1CX2 - chains A and B; structure by X-ray diffraction, 3.00 A resolution.

# Chain A (and B)
Name: Cyclooxygenase-2
From: Mus musculus
Notes: EC 1.14.99.1; chain B of this document is another copy of the same molecule, construct and numbering; everything in this record applies to it too
UniProtKB: Q05769 (PGH2_MOUSE); the construct lacks a stretch of the UniProt sequence, so the offset changes along the chain: 33-105 = UniProt 18-90; 106-618 = UniProt 92-604
Sequence (587 residues; each row starts with the number of its first residue):
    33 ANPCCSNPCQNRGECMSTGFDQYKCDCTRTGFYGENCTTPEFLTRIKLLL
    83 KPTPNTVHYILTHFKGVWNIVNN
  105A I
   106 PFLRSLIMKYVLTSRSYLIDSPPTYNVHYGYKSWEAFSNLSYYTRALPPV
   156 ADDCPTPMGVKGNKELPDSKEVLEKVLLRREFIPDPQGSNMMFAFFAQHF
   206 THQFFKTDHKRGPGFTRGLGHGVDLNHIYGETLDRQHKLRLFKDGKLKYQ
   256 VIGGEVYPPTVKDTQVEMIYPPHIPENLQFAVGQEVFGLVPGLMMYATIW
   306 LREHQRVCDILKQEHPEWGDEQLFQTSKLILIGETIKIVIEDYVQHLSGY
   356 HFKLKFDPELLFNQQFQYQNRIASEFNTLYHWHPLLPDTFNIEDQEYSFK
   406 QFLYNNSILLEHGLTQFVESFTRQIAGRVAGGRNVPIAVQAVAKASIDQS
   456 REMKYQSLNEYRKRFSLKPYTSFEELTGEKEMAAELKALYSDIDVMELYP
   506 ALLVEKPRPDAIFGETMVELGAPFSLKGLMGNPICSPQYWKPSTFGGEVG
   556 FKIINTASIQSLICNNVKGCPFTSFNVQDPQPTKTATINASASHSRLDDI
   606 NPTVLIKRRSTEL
Unresolved in the structure: 584-618
Construct notes: conflict Gln310 (Asn296 in Q05769), Lys333 (Arg319 in Q05769)
Cystine bridges: Cys36-Cys47, Cys37-Cys159, Cys41-Cys57, Cys59-Cys69, Cys569-Cys575
Glycans and other covalent adducts: N-acetylglucosamine (NAG) linked to Asn68, Asn144, Asn410
Ion coordination: heme Fe near His388 (its only coordinating residue here)
Ligand contacts:
  - heme (HEM): Tyr148, Ala199, Phe200, Ala202, Gln203, Thr206, His207, Phe210, Lys211, Thr212, His214, Val295, Asn382, Tyr385, His386, Trp387, His388, Leu390, Leu391, Phe395, Leu408, Val444, Val447, Ala450, Gln454
  - S58 (1-phenylsulfonamide-3-trifluoromethyl-5-parabromophenylpyrazole): His90, Arg120, Gln192, Val349, Leu352, Ser353, Tyr355, Leu359, Phe381, Leu384, Tyr385, Trp387, Arg513, Ala516, Ile517, Phe518, Met522, Val523, Gly526, Ala527, Ser530, Leu531
Curated features (UniProtKB/Swiss-Prot):
  - active site: His207 (Proton acceptor), Tyr385 (For cyclooxygenase activity)
  - binding site (substrate): Arg120, Tyr355
  - binding site (heme b): His388
  - site: Ser530 (Aspirin-acetylated serine), Asn606 (Not glycosylated)
  - modified residue: Cys540 (S-nitrosocysteine), Ser579 (O-acetylserine)
  - glycosylation (N-linked (GlcNAc...) asparagine): Asn68, Asn144, Asn410, Asn594

# Chain A / chain B interface
Residue-residue contacts (96; chain A residue first):
  Glu46(A) - Lys546(B)  salt bridge
  Met48(A) - Trp323(B)
  Met48(A) - Gln327(B)
  Ser49(A) - His320(B)
  Ser49(A) - Glu322(B)
  Ser49(A) - Trp323(B)
  Thr50(A) - Glu322(B)
  Gly51(A) - Glu322(B)  hydrogen bond (backbone-side chain)
  Phe52(A) - Pro321(B)
  Phe52(A) - Glu322(B)
  Asp58(A) - Lys546(B)
  Asp58(A) - Pro547(B)
  Asp58(A) - Ser548(B)  hydrogen bond
  Thr60(A) - Lys546(B)  hydrogen bond (backbone-side chain)
  Arg61(A) - Glu364(B)  salt bridge
  Arg61(A) - Phe367(B)
  Arg61(A) - Pro542(B)  hydrogen bond (side chain-backbone)
  Arg61(A) - Trp545(B)  hydrogen bond (side chain-backbone)
  Ser126(A) - Gln543(B)
  Pro127(A) - Tyr373(B)
  Pro127(A) - Gln543(B)  hydrogen bond (backbone-side chain)
  Pro127(A) - Tyr544(B)
  Pro128(A) - Tyr544(B)  hydrogen bond (backbone-side chain)
  Thr129(A) - Tyr544(B)
  Tyr134(A) - Glu326(B)  hydrogen bond
  Tyr134(A) - Gln330(B)
  Tyr136(A) - Glu326(B)  hydrogen bond (side chain-backbone)
  Tyr136(A) - Gln327(B)
  Lys137(A) - Gln543(B)  hydrogen bond (side chain-backbone)
  Lys137(A) - Tyr544(B)
  Lys137(A) - Lys546(B)
  Lys137(A) - Thr549(B)
  Ser138(A) - Gln330(B)  hydrogen bond
  Trp139(A) - Asp229(B)
  Trp139(A) - Gln330(B)
  Trp139(A) - Lys333(B)
  Trp139(A) - Ile337(B)  hydrophobic
  Trp139(A) - Asn537(B)
  Trp139(A) - Pro538(B)  hydrophobic
  Glu140(A) - Gln330(B)  hydrogen bond (backbone-side chain)
  Phe142(A) - Pro538(B)  hydrophobic
  Phe142(A) - Tyr544(B)
  Asp229(A) - Trp139(B)
  His320(A) - Ser49(B)
  Pro321(A) - Phe52(B)
  Glu322(A) - Ser49(B)
  Glu322(A) - Thr50(B)
  Glu322(A) - Gly51(B)  hydrogen bond (side chain-backbone)
  Glu322(A) - Phe52(B)
  Trp323(A) - Met48(B)
  Trp323(A) - Ser49(B)  hydrogen bond
  Glu326(A) - Tyr134(B)  hydrogen bond
  Glu326(A) - Tyr136(B)  hydrogen bond (backbone-side chain)
  Gln327(A) - Met48(B)
  Gln327(A) - Tyr136(B)
  Gln330(A) - Tyr134(B)
  Gln330(A) - Ser138(B)  hydrogen bond
  Gln330(A) - Trp139(B)  hydrogen bond (side chain-backbone)
  Gln330(A) - Glu140(B)
  Lys333(A) - Trp139(B)
  Ile337(A) - Trp139(B)  hydrophobic
  Glu364(A) - Arg61(B)  salt bridge
  Phe367(A) - Arg61(B)
  Phe367(A) - Gln370(B)  hydrogen bond (backbone-side chain)
  Asn368(A) - Gln370(B)
  Gln369(A) - Gln370(B)  hydrogen bond (backbone-side chain)
  Gln370(A) - Phe367(B)  hydrogen bond (side chain-backbone)
  Gln370(A) - Asn368(B)
  Gln370(A) - Gln369(B)  hydrogen bond (side chain-backbone)
  Phe371(A) - Gln372(B)  hydrogen bond (backbone-side chain)
  Gln372(A) - Phe371(B)  hydrogen bond (side chain-backbone)
  Gln372(A) - Gln372(B)
  Gln372(A) - Tyr373(B)  hydrogen bond (side chain-backbone)
  Tyr373(A) - Pro127(B)
  Tyr373(A) - Gln372(B)  hydrogen bond (backbone-side chain)
  Tyr373(A) - Gln374(B)
  Gln374(A) - Tyr373(B)
  Asn537(A) - Trp139(B)
  Pro538(A) - Trp139(B)  hydrophobic
  Pro538(A) - Phe142(B)  hydrophobic
  Pro542(A) - Arg61(B)  hydrogen bond (backbone-side chain)
  Gln543(A) - Ser126(B)
  Gln543(A) - Pro127(B)  hydrogen bond (side chain-backbone)
  Gln543(A) - Lys137(B)  hydrogen bond (backbone-side chain)
  Tyr544(A) - Pro127(B)
  Tyr544(A) - Pro128(B)  hydrogen bond (side chain-backbone)
  Tyr544(A) - Thr129(B)
  Tyr544(A) - Phe142(B)
  Trp545(A) - Arg61(B)  hydrogen bond (backbone-side chain)
  Lys546(A) - Glu46(B)  salt bridge
  Lys546(A) - Asp58(B)
  Lys546(A) - Thr60(B)  hydrogen bond (side chain-backbone)
  Lys546(A) - Lys137(B)
  Pro547(A) - Asp58(B)
  Ser548(A) - Asp58(B)  hydrogen bond
  Thr549(A) - Lys137(B)
Interface residues without a listed pair, chain A (54 interface residues in all): Asp125, Leu238, Leu334, Leu366, Ser541
Interface residues without a listed pair, chain B (53 interface residues in all): Asp125, Leu238, Leu334, Ser541

# Overview
Chain A and chain B form an interface of 54 and 53 residues respectively, with 33 hydrogen bonds and 4 salt
bridges. Polar pairs include Glu46(A)-Lys546(B), Arg61(A)-Glu364(B) and Gly51(A)-Glu322(B). Bound to chain A:
heme and compound S58. Covalently linked N-acetylglucosamine: at Asn68(A), Asn144(A) and Asn410(A).
Chain A and chain B are both Cyclooxygenase-2 (Mus musculus); the structure, Cyclooxygenase-2 (prostaglandin
synthase-2) complexed with a selective inhibitor, sc-558, was determined by X-ray diffraction, deposited
together with 3PGH, 4COX, 5COX and 6COX.
